Entry 3M6S (X-ray diffraction, 2.80 A resolution); this record covers chains B and D of the 6 polymer chains in the assembly.

[Chain B (and D)]
Name: Hemagglutinin
From: Influenza A virus
Notes: fragment: Hemagglutinin HA2; chain D of this document is another copy of the same molecule, construct and numbering; everything in this record applies to it too
Reference sequence: C5MV42 (C5MV42_9INFA); residues 1-178 here correspond to UniProt positions 345-522 (UniProt number = residue number + 344)
Amino-acid sequence (181 residues; numbered 1 to 181; the number before each row is that of its first residue):
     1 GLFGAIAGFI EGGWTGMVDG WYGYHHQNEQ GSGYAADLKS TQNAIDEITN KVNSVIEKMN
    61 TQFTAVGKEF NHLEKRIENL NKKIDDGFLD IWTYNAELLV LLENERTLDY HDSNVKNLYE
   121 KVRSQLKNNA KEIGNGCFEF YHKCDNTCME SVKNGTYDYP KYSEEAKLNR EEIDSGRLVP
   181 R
Disordered / not traced: 1, 171-181 (chain D: 1, 173-181)
Differences from the reference sequence: engineered mutation Ser175 (Gly519 in C5MV42), Gly176 (Val520 in C5MV42), Arg177 (Lys521 in C5MV42); expression tag (179-181)
Disulfides: Cys144-Cys148

[Interface between chain B and chain D]
Contacting residue pairs (41):
  Phe3(B) - Leu2(D)
  Phe3(B) - Phe3(D)  hydrophobic
  Ser54(B) - Leu101(D)
  Val55(B) - Tyr94(D)  hydrogen bond (backbone-side chain)
  Lys58(B) - Tyr94(D)
  Lys58(B) - Glu97(D)  salt bridge
  Met59(B) - Tyr94(D)  hydrophobic
  Asn60(B) - Asp90(D)
  Gln62(B) - Asp86(D)
  Gln62(B) - Leu89(D)
  Gln62(B) - Asp90(D)
  Val66(B) - Lys83(D)  hydrogen bond (backbone-side chain)
  Lys68(B) - Asn79(D)
  Glu69(B) - Arg76(D)  hydrogen bond (backbone-side chain)
  Phe70(B) - Arg76(D)
  Phe70(B) - Leu80(D)  hydrophobic
  Glu74(B) - Arg76(D)  salt bridge
  Leu80(B) - Leu80(D)  hydrophobic
  Asn81(B) - Leu80(D)
  Asn81(B) - Lys83(D)  hydrogen bond
  Ile84(B) - Lys83(D)
  Ile84(B) - Ile84(D)  hydrophobic
  Asp85(B) - Lys83(D)  salt bridge
  Phe88(B) - Gly87(D)
  Phe88(B) - Phe88(D)  hydrophobic
  Ile91(B) - Ile91(D)  hydrophobic
  Trp92(B) - Asp90(D)
  Trp92(B) - Ile91(D)  hydrophobic
  Trp92(B) - Tyr94(D)  hydrophobic
  Asn95(B) - Asn95(D)
  Leu99(B) - Tyr94(D)
  Glu103(B) - Leu102(D)
  Arg106(B) - Leu102(D)
  Arg106(B) - Glu105(D)  salt bridge
  Arg106(B) - Arg106(D)
  Ser113(B) - Leu2(D)  hydrogen bond (side chain-backbone)
  Asn117(B) - Leu2(D)
  Asn117(B) - Phe3(D)
  Asn117(B) - Gly4(D)
  Glu120(B) - Lys116(D)  salt bridge
  Lys127(B) - Glu132(D)  hydrogen bond (side chain-backbone)
Other interface residues (no listed pair), chain B (30 interface residues in all): Thr61, Thr64, Ile77
Other interface residues (no listed pair), chain D (26 interface residues in all): Ile77, Thr93, Leu98

[Overview]
Chain B and chain D form an interface of 30 and 26 residues respectively; the contacts include 6 hydrogen
bonds and 5 salt bridges. Polar pairs include Lys58(B)-Glu97(D), Glu74(B)-Arg76(D) and Asp85(B)-Lys83(D).
Both chains are Hemagglutinin (Influenza A virus). Entry 3M6S (Crystal structure of H1N1pdm Hemagglutinin) was
determined by X-ray diffraction.
